PDB entry 3UC7 | X-ray diffraction, 1.10 A resolution | chains E and F of the 6 polymer chains in the assembly

Chain E (and F):
Protein: Cyclo-TC1
Notes: chain F of this document is another copy of the same molecule, construct and numbering; everything in this record applies to it too
Chain sequence (22 residues; each row starts with the number of its first residue; note: 1 number in that range is skipped by the numbering (no residue carries it; nothing is unmodelled there); numbers below 1 keep their minus sign (Gly-1 is residue -1)):
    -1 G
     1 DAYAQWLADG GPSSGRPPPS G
Covalent attachments: covalent link Gly-1-Gly21

Interface between chain E and chain F:
Contacting residue pairs - 12 pairs, chain E then chain F:
  Tyr3(E) - Gly-1(F)  hydrogen bond (side chain-backbone)
  Tyr3(E) - Tyr3(F)
  Tyr3(E) - Ala4(F)  hydrogen bond (side chain-backbone)
  Trp6(E) - Gly-1(F)
  Trp6(E) - Asp1(F)
  Trp6(E) - Ala4(F)  hydrophobic
  Leu7(E) - Ala4(F)  hydrophobic
  Leu7(E) - Leu7(F)  hydrophobic
  Pro12(E) - Asp1(F)
  Pro12(E) - Ala4(F)
  Pro12(E) - Gln5(F)
  Pro18(E) - Asp1(F)

Summary:
Chain E and chain F form an interface of 5 and 6 residues respectively, with 2 hydrogen bonds. Among the polar
pairs are Tyr3(E)-Gly-1(F) and Tyr3(E)-Ala4(F).
Both chains are Cyclo-TC1. Entry 3UC7 (Trp-cage cyclo-TC1 - monoclinic crystal form) was determined by X-ray
diffraction together with 3UC8 from the same study.
